PDB entry 4J2D | X-ray diffraction, 1.76 A resolution | chains A and T of the 3 polymer chains in the assembly

[Chain A]
Protein: DNA polymerase
From: Enterobacteria phage RB69
Notes: EC 2.7.7.7
UniProt: Q38087 (DPOL_BPR69); numbering as in UniProt (aligned over 1-901)
Sequence (901 residues; numbered 1 to 901; the number before each row is that of its first residue):
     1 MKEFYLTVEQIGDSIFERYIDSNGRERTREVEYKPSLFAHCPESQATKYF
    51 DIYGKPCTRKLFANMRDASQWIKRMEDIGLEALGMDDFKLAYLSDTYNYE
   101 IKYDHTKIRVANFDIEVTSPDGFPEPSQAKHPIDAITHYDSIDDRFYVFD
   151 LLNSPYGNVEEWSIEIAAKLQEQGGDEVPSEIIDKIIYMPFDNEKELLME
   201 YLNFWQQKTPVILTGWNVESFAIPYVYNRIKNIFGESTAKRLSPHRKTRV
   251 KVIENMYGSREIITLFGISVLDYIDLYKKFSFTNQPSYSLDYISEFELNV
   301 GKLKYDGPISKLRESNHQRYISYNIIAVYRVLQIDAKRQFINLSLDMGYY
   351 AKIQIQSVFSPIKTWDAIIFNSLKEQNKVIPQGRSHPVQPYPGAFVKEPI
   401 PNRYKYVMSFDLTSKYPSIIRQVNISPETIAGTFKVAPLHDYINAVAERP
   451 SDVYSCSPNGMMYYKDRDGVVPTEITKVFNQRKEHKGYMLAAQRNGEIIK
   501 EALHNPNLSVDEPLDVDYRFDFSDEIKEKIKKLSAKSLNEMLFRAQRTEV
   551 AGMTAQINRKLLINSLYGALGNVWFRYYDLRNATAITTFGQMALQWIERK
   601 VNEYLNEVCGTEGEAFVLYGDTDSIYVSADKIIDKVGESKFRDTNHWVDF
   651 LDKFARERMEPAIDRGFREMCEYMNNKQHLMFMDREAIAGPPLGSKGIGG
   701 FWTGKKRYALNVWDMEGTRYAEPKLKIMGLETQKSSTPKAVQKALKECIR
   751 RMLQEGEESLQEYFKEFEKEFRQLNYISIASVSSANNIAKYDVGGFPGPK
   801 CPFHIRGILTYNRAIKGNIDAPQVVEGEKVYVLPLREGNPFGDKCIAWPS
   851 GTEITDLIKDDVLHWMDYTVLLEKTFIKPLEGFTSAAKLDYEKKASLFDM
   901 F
Construct notes: engineered mutation Ala222 (Asp in Q38087), Ala327 (Asp in Q38087), Lys415 (Leu in Q38087)
Bound ions: Ca2+ site 1 near Glu116 (its only coordinating residue here); Ca2+ site 2 near Asn232 (its only coordinating residue here); Ca2+ site 3: Asp411, Leu412, Asp623 (together with dTTP); Ca2+ site 4: Asp411, Ser624 (together with dTTP); Ca2+ site 5: Asn505, Asn507, Lys531; Ca2+ site 6: Glu660, Asp684; Ca2+ site 7: Glu686, Glu716; Ca2+ site 8 near Glu716 (its only coordinating residue here); Ca2+ site 9: Leu857, Asp860, Asp861
Ligand contacts: dTTP (TTP): Asp411, Leu412, Thr413, Ser414, Lys415, Tyr416, Pro417, Arg482, Lys486, Lys560, Asn564, Tyr567, Thr622, Asp623
Curated features (UniProtKB/Swiss-Prot):
  - region: Thr248 to Thr264 (Beta hairpin), Lys705 to Tyr708 (Binding of DNA in B-conformation), Leu897 to Phe901 (Interaction with the polymerase clamp)
  - binding site (Mg(2+)): Asp114, Glu116, Asp411, Leu412, Asp623
  - binding site (substrate): Ser414, Tyr416, Arg482, Lys560
  - site: Asp621 (Optimization of metal coordination by the polymerase active site), Lys706 (Optimization of metal coordination by the polymerase active site), Asp714 (Essential for viral replication)
  - mutagenesis: Leu561 (L561A: No effect on the ability to recognize damaged DNA. Increase in probability of nucleotide incorporation), Ser565 (S565G: Increased incorporation efficiency of correct dNMPs; when associated with A-567), Tyr567 (Y567A: Inserts both dCMP and dAMP opposite 8-oxoG rapidly and with equal efficiency. 100-fold increase of dAMP and dGMP when situated opposite guanidinohydantoin ...), Asp621 (D621A: Drastic decrease in the efficiency of incorporation of dGMP), Lys706 (K706A: Almost complete loss of polymerase activity), Asp714 (D714A: Complete loss of viral replication)

[Chain T]
Molecule: 18-nt DNA strand
Sequence (18 nucleotides; numbered 1 to 18; the number before each row is that of its first residue):
     1 TCGAGTAAGCAGTCCGCG

[How chain A and chain T interact]
Residue-residue contacts (51; chain A residue first):
  Glu219(A) with DC2(T), hydrogen bond to the base
  Lys251(A) with DC2(T), base contact
  Ile253(A) with DC2(T), sugar contact
  Glu254(A) with DC2(T), sugar contact
  Asn255(A) with DT1(T), hydrogen bond to the phosphate; DC2(T), phosphate contact
  Arg260(A) with DC2(T), salt bridge to the phosphate
  Ile262(A) with DC2(T), base contact
  Asp275(A) with DG3(T), base contact
  Phe359(A) with DG3(T), base contact
  Ser360(A) with DG3(T), phosphate contact; DA4(T), hydrogen bond to the phosphate
  Pro361(A) with DG3(T), phosphate contact; DA4(T), phosphate contact
  Ile362(A) with DA4(T), hydrogen bond to the phosphate
  Tyr391(A) with DG5(T), phosphate contact; DT6(T), sugar contact
  Pro392(A) with DT6(T), phosphate contact; DA7(T), phosphate contact
  Gly393(A) with DT6(T), hydrogen bond to the phosphate; DA7(T), hydrogen bond to the phosphate
  Ala394(A) with DA7(T), sugar contact
  Val396(A) with DA7(T), phosphate contact; DA8(T), phosphate contact
  Leu561(A) with DA4(T), base contact
  Asn564(A) with DA4(T), base contact
  Ser565(A) with DA4(T), hydrogen bond to the base
  Gly568(A) with DA4(T), base contact; DG5(T), sugar contact
  Ala569(A) with DA4(T), sugar contact
  Gly571(A) with DG5(T), sugar contact
  Asn572(A) with DA4(T), hydrogen bond to the phosphate; DG5(T), hydrogen bond to the phosphate
  Lys705(A) with DA8(T), salt bridge to the phosphate; DG9(T), sugar contact
  Lys706(A) with DA7(T), base contact; DA8(T), sugar contact
  Arg707(A) with DG9(T), phosphate contact; DC10(T), salt bridge to the phosphate
  Glu731(A) with DC10(T), sugar contact
  Ser784(A) with DT1(T), hydrogen bond to the base
  Asn786(A) with DT1(T), hydrogen bond to the base
  Pro799(A) with DC14(T), phosphate contact
  Lys800(A) with DT13(T), phosphate contact; DC14(T), hydrogen bond to the phosphate
  Cys801(A) with DT13(T), sugar contact
  Phe803(A) with DG12(T), sugar contact
  Gly827(A) with DT1(T), base contact
  Lys844(A) with DT13(T), salt bridge to the phosphate
  Lys874(A) with DG12(T), salt bridge to the phosphate
  Lys878(A) with DA11(T), phosphate contact
Other interface residues (no listed pair), chain A (45 interface residues in all): Lys279, Lys363, Pro390, Glu398, Tyr567, Lys734, Arg806

[In short]
45 residues of chain A and 14 residues of chain T are in contact, with 12 hydrogen bonds and 5 salt bridges.
Polar pairs include Glu219(A)-DC2(T), Ser565(A)-DA4(T) and Ser784(A)-DT1(T). Bound to chain A: dTTP.
Chain A is DNA polymerase (Enterobacteria phage RB69) and chain T is an 18-nt DNA strand; the structure, RB69
DNA Polymerase L415K Ternary Complex, was determined by X-ray diffraction.
